PDB entry 3TTP | X-ray diffraction, 2.23 A resolution | chains A and B

== Chain A (and B) ==
Name: HIV-1 protease
From: Human immunodeficiency virus type 1
Notes: EC 3.4.23.16; chain B of this document is another copy of the same molecule, construct and numbering; everything in this record applies to it too
Reference sequence: P03367 (POL_HV1BR); residues 1-99 here correspond to UniProt positions 501-599 (UniProt number = residue number + 500)
Sequence (99 residues; each row starts with the number of its first residue):
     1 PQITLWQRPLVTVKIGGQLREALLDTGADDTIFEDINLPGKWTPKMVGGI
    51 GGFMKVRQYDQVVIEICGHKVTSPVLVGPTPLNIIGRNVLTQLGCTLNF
Sequence notes: engineered mutation Val-13 (Ile513 in P03367), Arg-20 (Lys520 in P03367), Ile-32 (Val532 in P03367), Phe-33 (Leu533 in P03367), Asp-35 (Glu535 in P03367), Ile-36 (Met536 in P03367), Asn-37 (Ser537 in P03367), Lys-41 (Arg541 in P03367), Thr-43 (Lys543 in P03367), Val-47 (Ile547 in P03367), Met-54 (Ile554 in P03367), Val-62 (Ile562 in P03367), Val-63 (Leu563 in P03367), Val-71 (Ala571 in P03367), Thr-72 (Ile572 in P03367), Ser-73 (Gly573 in P03367), Pro-74 (Thr574 in P03367), Leu-82 (Val582 in P03367), Val-89 (Leu589 in P03367), Leu-93 (Ile593 in P03367)
Residues lining bound ligands: tmc114 (017; (3r,3as,6ar)-hexahydrofuro[2,3-b]furan-3-yl(1S,2R)-3-[[(4-aminophenyl)sulfonyl](isobutyl)amino]-1-benzyl-2-hydroxypropylcarbamate): Arg-8, Leu-23, Asp-25, Gly-27, Ala-28, Asp-29, Asp-30, Ile-32, Val-47, Gly-48, Gly-49, Ile-50, Pro-81, Leu-82, Ile-84
Swiss-Prot annotation at these positions:
  - region (Dimerization of protease): Pro-1 to Leu-5, Gly-49 to Phe-53, Lys-55, Asn-88, Leu-90 to Gln-92, Gly-94 to Phe-99
  - active site: Asp-25 (For protease activity)
  - site: Phe-99 (Cleavage)

== Chain A / chain B interface ==
Pairs across the interface - 96 pairs, chain A then chain B:
  Pro-1(A) / Leu-97(B)
  Pro-1(A) / Asn-98(B)
  Pro-1(A) / Phe-99(B)  hydrogen bond (backbone-backbone)
  Gln-2(A) / Thr-96(B)  hydrogen bond
  Gln-2(A) / Leu-97(B)
  Gln-2(A) / Asn-98(B)  hydrogen bond
  Ile-3(A) / Thr-96(B)
  Ile-3(A) / Leu-97(B)  hydrogen bond (backbone-backbone)
  Ile-3(A) / Phe-99(B)  hydrophobic
  Thr-4(A) / Thr-96(B)
  Leu-5(A) / Thr-26(B)
  Leu-5(A) / Arg-87(B)  hydrogen bond (backbone-side chain)
  Leu-5(A) / Thr-91(B)
  Leu-5(A) / Cys-95(B)
  Trp-6(A) / Arg-87(B)
  Trp-6(A) / Thr-91(B)
  Gln-7(A) / Arg-87(B)
  Arg-8(A) / Asp-29(B)  salt bridge
  Arg-8(A) / Arg-87(B)
  Pro-9(A) / Thr-26(B)
  Pro-9(A) / Arg-87(B)
  Pro-9(A) / Leu-97(B)  hydrophobic
  Leu-23(A) / Gly-27(B)
  Leu-24(A) / Thr-26(B)  hydrogen bond (backbone-side chain)
  Leu-24(A) / Leu-97(B)  hydrophobic
  Asp-25(A) / Asp-25(B)
  Asp-25(A) / Thr-26(B)
  Asp-25(A) / Gly-27(B)  hydrogen bond (side chain-backbone)
  Thr-26(A) / Leu-5(B)
  Thr-26(A) / Pro-9(B)
  Thr-26(A) / Leu-24(B)  hydrogen bond (side chain-backbone)
  Thr-26(A) / Asp-25(B)
  Thr-26(A) / Thr-26(B)  hydrogen bond (backbone-side chain)
  Thr-26(A) / Leu-97(B)
  Gly-27(A) / Leu-23(B)
  Gly-27(A) / Leu-24(B)
  Gly-27(A) / Asp-25(B)  hydrogen bond (backbone-side chain)
  Asp-29(A) / Arg-8(B)  salt bridge
  Gly-48(A) / Ile-50(B)
  Gly-49(A) / Ile-50(B)
  Gly-49(A) / Pro-81(B)
  Ile-50(A) / Gly-48(B)
  Ile-50(A) / Gly-49(B)
  Ile-50(A) / Met-54(B)  hydrophobic
  Ile-50(A) / Thr-80(B)
  Ile-50(A) / Pro-81(B)
  Ile-50(A) / Ile-84(B)  hydrophobic
  Gly-51(A) / Gly-51(B)
  Gly-51(A) / Gly-52(B)
  Gly-52(A) / Gly-51(B)
  Met-54(A) / Ile-50(B)  hydrophobic
  Cys-67(A) / Phe-99(B)  hydrophobic
  Thr-80(A) / Ile-50(B)
  Pro-81(A) / Gly-49(B)
  Pro-81(A) / Ile-50(B)
  Arg-87(A) / Leu-5(B)  hydrogen bond (side chain-backbone)
  Arg-87(A) / Trp-6(B)
  Arg-87(A) / Gln-7(B)
  Arg-87(A) / Arg-8(B)
  Arg-87(A) / Pro-9(B)
  Leu-90(A) / Leu-5(B)  hydrophobic
  Thr-91(A) / Leu-5(B)
  Thr-91(A) / Trp-6(B)
  Leu-93(A) / Phe-99(B)
  Gly-94(A) / Asn-98(B)
  Gly-94(A) / Phe-99(B)
  Cys-95(A) / Leu-5(B)
  Cys-95(A) / Leu-97(B)  hydrophobic
  Cys-95(A) / Asn-98(B)
  Cys-95(A) / Phe-99(B)  hydrophobic
  Thr-96(A) / Gln-2(B)
  Thr-96(A) / Ile-3(B)  hydrogen bond (side chain-backbone)
  Thr-96(A) / Thr-4(B)
  Thr-96(A) / Thr-96(B)
  Thr-96(A) / Leu-97(B)
  Thr-96(A) / Asn-98(B)  hydrogen bond (backbone-backbone)
  Leu-97(A) / Pro-1(B)
  Leu-97(A) / Gln-2(B)
  Leu-97(A) / Ile-3(B)  hydrogen bond (backbone-backbone)
  Leu-97(A) / Pro-9(B)  hydrophobic
  Leu-97(A) / Leu-24(B)  hydrophobic
  Leu-97(A) / Thr-26(B)
  Leu-97(A) / Cys-95(B)  hydrophobic
  Leu-97(A) / Thr-96(B)
  Leu-97(A) / Leu-97(B)  hydrophobic
  Asn-98(A) / Pro-1(B)
  Asn-98(A) / Gln-2(B)
  Asn-98(A) / Gly-94(B)
  Asn-98(A) / Cys-95(B)
  Asn-98(A) / Thr-96(B)  hydrogen bond (backbone-backbone)
  Asn-98(A) / Asn-98(B)
  Phe-99(A) / Pro-1(B)  hydrogen bond (backbone-backbone)
  Phe-99(A) / Ile-3(B)  hydrophobic
  Phe-99(A) / Leu-93(B)
  Phe-99(A) / Gly-94(B)
  Phe-99(A) / Cys-95(B)  hydrophobic
Interface residues without a listed pair, chain A (39 interface residues in all): Ile-32, Val-47, Phe-53, Pro-79, Ile-84
Interface residues without a listed pair, chain B (40 interface residues in all): Ile-32, Val-47, Phe-53, Cys-67, His-69, Pro-79, Leu-90

== Summary ==
Chain A and chain B form an interface of 39 and 40 residues respectively, with 16 hydrogen bonds and 2 salt
bridges. Among the polar pairs are Arg-8(A)/Asp-29(B), Gln-2(A)/Thr-96(B) and Gln-2(A)/Asn-98(B). Bound to
chain A: tmc114. UniProt lists active-site residue Asp-25(A) on chain A.
Both chains are HIV-1 protease (Human immunodeficiency virus type 1). Entry 3TTP (Structure of multiresistant
HIV-1 protease in complex with darunavir) was determined by X-ray diffraction together with 4LL3 from the same
study.
